Entry 8HIF (electron microscopy, 3.50 A resolution); this record covers chains R1 and t7 of the 144 polymer chains in the assembly.

# Chain R1
Protein: Major capsid protein
From: Singapore grouper iridovirus
UniProt: Q5YFJ3 (Q5YFJ3_9VIRU); residue numbers follow UniProt; this construct covers 1-463
Sequence (463 residues; each row starts with the number of its first residue):
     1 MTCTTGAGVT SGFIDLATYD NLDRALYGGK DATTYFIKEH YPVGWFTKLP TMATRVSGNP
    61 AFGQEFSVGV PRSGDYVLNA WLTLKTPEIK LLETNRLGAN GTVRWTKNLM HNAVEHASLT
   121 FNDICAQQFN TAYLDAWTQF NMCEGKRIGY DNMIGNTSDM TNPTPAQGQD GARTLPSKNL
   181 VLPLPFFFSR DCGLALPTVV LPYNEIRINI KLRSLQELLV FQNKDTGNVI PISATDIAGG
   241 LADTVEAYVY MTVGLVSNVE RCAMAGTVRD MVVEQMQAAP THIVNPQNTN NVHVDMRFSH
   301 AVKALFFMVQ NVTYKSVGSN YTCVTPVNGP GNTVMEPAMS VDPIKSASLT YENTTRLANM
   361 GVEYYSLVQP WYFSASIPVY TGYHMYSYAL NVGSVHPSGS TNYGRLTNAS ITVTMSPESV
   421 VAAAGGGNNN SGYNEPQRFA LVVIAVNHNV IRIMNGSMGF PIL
Not modelled in the structure: 1-2

# Chain t7
Protein: VP38
From: Singapore grouper iridovirus
UniProt: Q5YFM7 (Q5YFM7_9VIRU); residue numbers follow UniProt; this construct covers 1-170
Sequence (170 residues; each row starts with the number of its first residue):
     1 MIHNYAILIV TAAVVVWYYY KLYVVDKNGK KSLVRTRKHR NLESAARRDP ILKTYSKQDG
    61 TRSRKPKSTK KEPHWMDPQL MGSQTTQYSR NRGYGDPIRG DLPIVPDDGG WFATRANPAH
   121 HLHTGALSMI GGDASDCGST AVQQLIKKYE DKGCNNNGLN VMSSHYGGVM
Not modelled in the structure: 1-72

# How chain R1 and chain t7 interact
Pairs across the interface (34):
  Val56(R1) with Tyr94(t7)
  Pro71(R1) with Tyr94(t7), hydrophobic
  Arg72(R1) with Asn91(t7), hydrogen bond (side chain-backbone); Tyr94(t7), hydrogen bond (backbone-backbone); Asp101(t7), salt bridge
  Ser73(R1) with Tyr94(t7), hydrogen bond (backbone-backbone); Gly95(t7); Asp96(t7)
  Asp75(R1) with Arg99(t7), salt bridge
  Asn122(R1) with Thr114(t7)
  Val199(R1) with Leu102(t7), hydrophobic
  Val200(R1) with Leu102(t7), hydrophobic
  Tyr203(R1) with Ile104(t7), hydrogen bond (side chain-backbone); Pro106(t7), hydrophobic; Ala116(t7), hydrophobic; Pro118(t7); His121(t7); Leu122(t7)
  Asn204(R1) with Asn91(t7)
  Glu205(R1) with Arg90(t7), salt bridge; Asn91(t7), hydrogen bond
  Leu255(R1) with Arg99(t7)
  Val256(R1) with Arg99(t7)
  Ser257(R1) with Val169(t7)
  Val259(R1) with Val169(t7); Met170(t7)
  Arg261(R1) with Asp96(t7), salt bridge; Arg99(t7); Gly100(t7), hydrogen bond (side chain-backbone); Leu102(t7)
  Ala265(R1) with Leu102(t7), hydrophobic
  Asn455(R1) with Val105(t7); Asp107(t7)
  Gly456(R1) with Ile104(t7)
Other interface residues (no listed pair), chain R1 (22 interface residues in all): Pro202, Asn258, Gly266
Other interface residues (no listed pair), chain t7 (21 interface residues in all): Gly168

# In short
22 residues of chain R1 face 21 of chain t7 across their interface, with 6 hydrogen bonds and 4 salt bridges.
Polar contacts include Arg72(R1)-Asp101(t7), Asp75(R1)-Arg99(t7) and Glu205(R1)-Arg90(t7).
Chain R1 is Major capsid protein and chain t7 is VP38, both from Singapore grouper iridovirus; the structure,
One asymmetric unit of Singapore grouper iridovirus capsid, was determined by electron microscopy.
